8V24 - chains A and D of the 4 polymer chains in the assembly; structure by electron microscopy, 3.60 A resolution.

# Chain A
Molecule: Lipopolysaccharide assembly protein B
From: Escherichia coli CFT073
UniProt: P0AB59 (LAPB_ECOL6); residue numbers follow UniProt; this construct covers 1-389
Chain sequence (389 residues; row label = number of the first residue in the row):
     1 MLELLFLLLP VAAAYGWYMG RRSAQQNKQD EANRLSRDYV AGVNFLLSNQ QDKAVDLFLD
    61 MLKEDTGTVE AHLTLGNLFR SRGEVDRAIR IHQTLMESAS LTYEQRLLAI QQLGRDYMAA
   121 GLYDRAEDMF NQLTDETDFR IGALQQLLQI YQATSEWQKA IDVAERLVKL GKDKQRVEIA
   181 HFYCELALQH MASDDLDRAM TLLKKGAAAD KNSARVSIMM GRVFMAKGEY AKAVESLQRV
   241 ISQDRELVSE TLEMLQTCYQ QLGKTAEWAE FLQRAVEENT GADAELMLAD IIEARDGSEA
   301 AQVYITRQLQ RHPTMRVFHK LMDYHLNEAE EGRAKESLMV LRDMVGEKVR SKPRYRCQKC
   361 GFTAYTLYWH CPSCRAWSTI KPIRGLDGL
Not modelled in the structure: 1-62
Ion coordination: Zn2+: Cys357, Cys360, Cys371, Cys374
Ligand contacts: LpxC (24G; uridine-5'-diphosphate-3-O-(R-3-hydroxymyristoyl)-glucosamine): Phe362, Pro372, Ser373
UniProt features mapped onto this chain:
  - binding site (Fe cation): Cys357, Cys360, Cys371, Cys374

# Chain D
Molecule: UDP-3-O-acyl-N-acetylglucosamine deacetylase
From: Escherichia coli CFT073
UniProt: P0A726 (LPXC_ECOL6); residue numbers follow UniProt; this construct covers 1-305
Chain sequence (305 residues; row label = number of the first residue in the row):
     1 MIKQRTLKRI VQATGVGLHT GKKVTLTLRP APANTGVIYR RTDLNPPVDF PADAKSVRDT
    61 MLCTCLVNEH DVRISTVEHL NAALAGLGID NIVIEVNAPE IPIMDGSAAP FVYLLLDAGI
   121 DELNCAKKFV RIKETVRVED GDKWAEFKPY NGFSLDFTID FNHPAIDSSN QRYAMNFSAD
   181 AFMRQISRAR TFGFMRDIEY LQSRGLCLGG SFDCAIVVDD YRVLNEDGLR FEDEFVRHKM
   241 LDAIGDLFMC GHNIIGAFTA YKSGHALNNK LLQAVLAKQE AWEYVTFQDD AELPLAFKAP
   301 SAVLA
Not modelled in the structure: 303-305
Ion coordination: Zn2+: Glu78, His79, His238, Asp242 (together with acetate ion)
Ligand contacts: LpxC (24G; uridine-5'-diphosphate-3-O-(R-3-hydroxymyristoyl)-glucosamine): Leu18, Met61, Leu62, Lys143, Ile159, Asp160, Phe161, Thr191, Phe192, Gly193, Phe194, Met195, Ile198, Leu201, Cys207, Gly210, Ser211, Phe212, Ala215, Val217, Lys239, Lys262, Ser263, Gly264, His265
UniProt features mapped onto this chain:
  - active site: His265 (Proton donor)
  - binding site (Zn(2+)): His79, His238, Asp242

# How chain A and chain D interact
Residue-residue contacts (7; chain A residue first):
  Glu64(A) with Lys298(D)
  Asp65(A) with Phe297(D); Lys298(D), hydrogen bond (backbone-side chain); Pro300(D)
  Thr66(A) with Phe297(D)
  Cys360(A) with Tyr221(D)
  Gly361(A) with Tyr221(D)
Other interface residues (no listed pair), chain A (9 interface residues in all): Gly67, Arg356, Cys357, Lys359
Other interface residues (no listed pair), chain D (5 interface residues in all): Pro164

# Overview
9 residues of chain A and 5 residues of chain D are in contact; the contacts include 1 hydrogen bond. The
hydrogen-bonded pair is Asp65(A)-Lys298(D). Chain A binds LpxC. Ligands of chain D: LpxC.
Here chain A is Lipopolysaccharide assembly protein B and chain D is UDP-3-O-acyl-N-acetylglucosamine
deacetylase, both from Escherichia coli CFT073. Entry 8V24 (LapB cytoplasmic domain in complex with LpxC) was
determined by electron microscopy.
